Entry 4V96 (X-ray diffraction, 3.80 A resolution); this record covers chains AI and AJ of the 78 polymer chains in the assembly.

# Chain AI (and AJ)
Name: ORF48
Source organism: Lactococcus phage TP901-1
Notes: chain AJ of this document is another copy of the same molecule, construct and numbering; everything in this record applies to it too
UniProt: Q9AZ56 (Q9AZ56_9CAUD); numbering as in UniProt (aligned over 1-299)
Amino-acid sequence (299 residues; numbered 1 to 299; the number before each row is that of its first residue):
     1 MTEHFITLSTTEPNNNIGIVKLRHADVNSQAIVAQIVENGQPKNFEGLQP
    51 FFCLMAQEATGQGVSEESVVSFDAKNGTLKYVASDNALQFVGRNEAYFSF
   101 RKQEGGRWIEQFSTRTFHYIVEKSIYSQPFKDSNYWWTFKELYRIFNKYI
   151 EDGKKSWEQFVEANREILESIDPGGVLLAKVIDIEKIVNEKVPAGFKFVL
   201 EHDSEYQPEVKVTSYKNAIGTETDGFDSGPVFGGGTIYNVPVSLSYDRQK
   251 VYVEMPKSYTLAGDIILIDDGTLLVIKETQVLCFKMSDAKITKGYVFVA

# Chain AI / chain AJ interface
Pairs across the interface - 52 pairs, chain AI then chain AJ:
  Thr10(AI) - Thr2(AJ)
  Thr10(AI) - His4(AJ)
  Thr11(AI) - Glu3(AJ)
  Pro13(AI) - Ile19(AJ)
  Pro13(AI) - Lys21(AJ)
  Asn14(AI) - Lys21(AJ)
  Asn15(AI) - Lys21(AJ)
  Asn15(AI) - Glu122(AJ)
  Glu38(AI) - Met1(AJ)
  Glu38(AI) - Thr2(AJ)
  Glu38(AI) - Glu3(AJ)  hydrogen bond (side chain-backbone)
  Asn39(AI) - Glu3(AJ)  hydrogen bond (side chain-backbone)
  Asn39(AI) - Phe5(AJ)
  Lys43(AI) - Met1(AJ)
  Lys43(AI) - Thr2(AJ)
  Cys53(AI) - Ile125(AJ)  hydrophobic
  Leu54(AI) - Ile125(AJ)
  Met55(AI) - Lys123(AJ)
  Met55(AI) - Ile125(AJ)  hydrophobic
  Gly61(AI) - Ile125(AJ)
  Gln62(AI) - Ile125(AJ)
  Gln62(AI) - Tyr126(AJ)
  Gln62(AI) - Ser127(AJ)  hydrogen bond (side chain-backbone)
  Val64(AI) - Ile125(AJ)
  Ser65(AI) - Ile125(AJ)
  Glu66(AI) - Ile125(AJ)
  Glu66(AI) - Tyr126(AJ)  hydrogen bond
  Tyr97(AI) - Arg23(AJ)
  Tyr97(AI) - Ser124(AJ)  hydrogen bond
  Tyr97(AI) - Ile125(AJ)  hydrogen bond (side chain-backbone)
  Arg101(AI) - Tyr126(AJ)
  Trp108(AI) - Val27(AJ)  hydrophobic
  Ile109(AI) - Val27(AJ)
  Ile109(AI) - Asn28(AJ)  hydrogen bond (backbone-side chain)
  Glu110(AI) - Met1(AJ)  hydrogen bond (side chain-backbone)
  Glu110(AI) - Asn28(AJ)
  Glu110(AI) - Ser29(AJ)
  Gln111(AI) - Ala25(AJ)  hydrogen bond (side chain-backbone)
  Gln111(AI) - Asp26(AJ)
  Gln111(AI) - Ser29(AJ)  hydrogen bond (backbone-side chain)
  Phe112(AI) - Thr2(AJ)
  Phe112(AI) - Asp26(AJ)
  Phe112(AI) - Ser29(AJ)
  Ser113(AI) - Arg23(AJ)  hydrogen bond
  Ser113(AI) - Asp26(AJ)  hydrogen bond
  Thr114(AI) - Arg23(AJ)  hydrogen bond (backbone-side chain)
  Arg115(AI) - Lys21(AJ)  hydrogen bond (side chain-backbone)
  Arg115(AI) - Arg23(AJ)
  Arg115(AI) - Gln30(AJ)
  Arg115(AI) - Glu122(AJ)  salt bridge
  Thr116(AI) - Arg23(AJ)  hydrogen bond
  Thr116(AI) - Glu122(AJ)  hydrogen bond
Interface residues without a listed pair, chain AI (29 interface residues in all): Gly63, Glu95
Interface residues without a listed pair, chain AJ (22 interface residues in all): Leu22, Pro129

# Summary
Chain AI and chain AJ form an interface of 29 and 22 residues respectively, with 16 hydrogen bonds and 1 salt
bridge. Polar contacts include Arg115(AI)-Glu122(AJ), Glu38(AI)-Glu3(AJ) and Asn39(AI)-Glu3(AJ).
Chain AI and chain AJ are both ORF48 (Lactococcus phage TP901-1); the structure, The structure of a 1.8 MDa
viral genome injection device suggests alternative infection mechanisms, was determined by X-ray diffraction,
deposited together with 3U6X and 3UH8.
